Entry 8PKM (electron microscopy, 2.90 A resolution); this record covers chains B and G of the 4 polymer chains in the assembly.

== Chain B ==
Name: Guanine nucleotide-binding protein G(I)/G(S)/G(T) subunit beta-1
From: Homo sapiens
UniProt: P62873 (GBB1_HUMAN); residue numbers follow UniProt; this construct covers 2-340
Amino-acid sequence (352 residues; numbered -11 to 340; the number before each row is that of its first residue; numbers below 1 keep their minus sign (Met-11 is residue -11)):
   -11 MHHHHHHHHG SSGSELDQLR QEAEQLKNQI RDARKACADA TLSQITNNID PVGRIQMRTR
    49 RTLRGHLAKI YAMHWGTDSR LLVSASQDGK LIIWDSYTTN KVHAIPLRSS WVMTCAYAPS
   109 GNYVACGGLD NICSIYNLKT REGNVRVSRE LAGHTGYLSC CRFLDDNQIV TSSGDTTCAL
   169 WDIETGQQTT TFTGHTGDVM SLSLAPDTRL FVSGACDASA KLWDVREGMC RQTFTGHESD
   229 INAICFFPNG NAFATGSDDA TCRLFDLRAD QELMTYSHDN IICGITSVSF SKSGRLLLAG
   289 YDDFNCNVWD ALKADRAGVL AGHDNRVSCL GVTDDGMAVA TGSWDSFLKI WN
Disordered / not traced: -11 to 9
Construct notes: initiating methionine (-11); expression tag (-10 to 1)
Swiss-Prot annotation at these positions:
  - modified residue: Ser2 (N-acetylserine), His266 (Phosphohistidine)
  - natural variant: Leu30 (L30F: In MRD42; uncertain significance), Arg52 (R52G: In MRD42), Gly64 (G64V: In MRD42), Asp76 (D76E: In MRD42; D76G: In MRD42), Gly77 (G77S: In MRD42), Lys78 (K78R: In MRD42), Ile80 (I80N: In MRD42; I80T: In MRD42), His91 (H91R: In MRD42; uncertain significance), Ala92 (A92T: In MRD42), Pro94 (P94S: In MRD42), Leu95 (L95P: In MRD42), Arg96 (R96L: In MRD42), 5 further natural variant entries in UniProt

== Chain G ==
Name: Guanine nucleotide-binding protein G(I)/G(S)/G(O) subunit gamma-2
From: Homo sapiens
UniProt: P59768 (GBG2_HUMAN); residues 1-71 here = UniProt positions 1-71
Amino-acid sequence (71 residues; numbered 1 to 71; the number before each row is that of its first residue):
     1 MASNNTASIA QARKLVEQLK MEANIDRIKV SKAAADLMAY CEAHAKEDPL LTPVPASENP
    61 FREKKFFCAI L
Disordered / not traced: 1-11, 63-71
Swiss-Prot annotation at these positions:
  - modified residue: Ala2 (N-acetylalanine), Cys68 (Cysteine methyl ester)
  - lipidation: Cys68 (S-geranylgeranyl cysteine)

== Interface between chain B and chain G ==
Contacting residue pairs (80):
  Glu10(B) with Ala12(G); Val16(G)
  Ala11(B) with Leu15(G), hydrophobic; Val16(G); Leu19(G), hydrophobic
  Leu14(B) with Leu19(G); Lys20(G)
  Gln17(B) with Ala23(G)
  Ile18(B) with Ala23(G), hydrophobic
  Ala21(B) with Arg27(G), hydrogen bond (backbone-side chain)
  Arg22(B) with Arg27(G)
  Cys25(B) with Arg27(G); Ile28(G), hydrogen bond (side chain-backbone); Lys29(G); Val30(G)
  Ala26(B) with Val30(G), hydrophobic
  Leu30(B) with Ala34(G), hydrophobic
  Ile33(B) with Ala34(G), hydrophobic
  Thr34(B) with Met38(G)
  Val40(B) with Leu51(G), hydrophobic
  Gly41(B) with Leu51(G)
  Met45(B) with Leu50(G), hydrophobic
  Arg48(B) with Asn59(G); Phe61(G), hydrogen bond (side chain-backbone)
  Arg49(B) with Pro60(G), hydrogen bond (side chain-backbone); Phe61(G)
  Ser84(B) with Phe61(G)
  Tyr85(B) with Pro60(G); Phe61(G), hydrophobic
  Thr181(B) with Lys14(G); Gln18(G)
  Gly182(B) with Gln18(G)
  Lys209(B) with Gln18(G)
  Met217(B) with Glu17(G); Gln18(G)
  Cys218(B) with Gln18(G); Met21(G); Glu22(G)
  Arg219(B) with Met21(G); Glu22(G)
  Gln220(B) with Glu22(G), hydrogen bond (backbone-side chain); Ile25(G)
  Thr221(B) with Glu22(G)
  Phe235(B) with Leu37(G), hydrophobic
  Pro236(B) with Tyr40(G), hydrogen bond (backbone-side chain)
  Asn237(B) with Tyr40(G)
  Asp254(B) with Ala33(G)
  Arg256(B) with Asp26(G); Arg27(G); Ile28(G), hydrogen bond (backbone-backbone); Asp36(G), salt bridge
  Ala257(B) with Arg27(G), hydrogen bond (backbone-side chain)
  Asp258(B) with Arg27(G), hydrogen bond (backbone-side chain)
  Leu261(B) with Leu37(G), hydrophobic
  Ser279(B) with Asp48(G); Leu50(G)
  Lys280(B) with Glu47(G); Asp48(G)
  Ser281(B) with Tyr40(G); Cys41(G); His44(G); Ala45(G); Asp48(G), hydrogen bond; Leu51(G)
  Arg283(B) with Leu51(G)
  Leu284(B) with Leu50(G); Leu51(G), hydrophobic
  Leu300(B) with Met38(G), hydrophobic; Cys41(G), hydrophobic
  Val320(B) with Leu50(G), hydrophobic
  Asp323(B) with Pro49(G)
  Gly324(B) with Pro49(G); Leu50(G)
  Met325(B) with Pro49(G), hydrophobic; Pro60(G)
  Ala326(B) with Phe61(G), hydrophobic
  Val327(B) with Leu50(G), hydrophobic
  Ile338(B) with Phe61(G), hydrophobic
  Asn340(B) with Asn59(G); Phe61(G)
Other interface residues (no listed pair), chain B (55 interface residues in all): Asn36, Ile37, Ile43, Trp211, Gln259, Leu286
Other interface residues (no listed pair), chain G (39 interface residues in all): Arg13, Ser31, Glu42, Val54, Arg62

== Overview ==
55 residues of chain B and 39 residues of chain G are in contact, with 10 hydrogen bonds and 1 salt bridge.
Polar contacts include Arg256(B)-Asp36(G), Ala21(B)-Arg27(G) and Cys25(B)-Ile28(G).
Chain B is Guanine nucleotide-binding protein G(I)/G(S)/G(T) subunit beta-1 and chain G is Guanine
nucleotide-binding protein G(I)/G(S)/G(O) subunit gamma-2, both from Homo sapiens; the structure,
Befiradol-bound serotonin 5-HT1A receptor - Gi Protein Complex, was determined by electron microscopy together
with 9GL2 and 8PJK from the same study.
